PDB entry 6A5L | electron microscopy, 5.60 A resolution (low resolution: residue-level contacts below are approximate; hydrogen-bond / salt-bridge calls are withheld) | chains A and T of the 25 polymer chains in the assembly

== Chain A ==
Protein: DNA-directed RNA polymerase subunit
Organism: Komagataella phaffii (strain GS115 / ATCC 20864)
Notes: EC 2.7.7.6
UniProt: C4R4Y0 (C4R4Y0_KOMPG); residue numbers follow UniProt; this construct covers 1-1743
Amino-acid sequence (1743 residues; numbered 1 to 1743; the number before each row is that of its first residue):
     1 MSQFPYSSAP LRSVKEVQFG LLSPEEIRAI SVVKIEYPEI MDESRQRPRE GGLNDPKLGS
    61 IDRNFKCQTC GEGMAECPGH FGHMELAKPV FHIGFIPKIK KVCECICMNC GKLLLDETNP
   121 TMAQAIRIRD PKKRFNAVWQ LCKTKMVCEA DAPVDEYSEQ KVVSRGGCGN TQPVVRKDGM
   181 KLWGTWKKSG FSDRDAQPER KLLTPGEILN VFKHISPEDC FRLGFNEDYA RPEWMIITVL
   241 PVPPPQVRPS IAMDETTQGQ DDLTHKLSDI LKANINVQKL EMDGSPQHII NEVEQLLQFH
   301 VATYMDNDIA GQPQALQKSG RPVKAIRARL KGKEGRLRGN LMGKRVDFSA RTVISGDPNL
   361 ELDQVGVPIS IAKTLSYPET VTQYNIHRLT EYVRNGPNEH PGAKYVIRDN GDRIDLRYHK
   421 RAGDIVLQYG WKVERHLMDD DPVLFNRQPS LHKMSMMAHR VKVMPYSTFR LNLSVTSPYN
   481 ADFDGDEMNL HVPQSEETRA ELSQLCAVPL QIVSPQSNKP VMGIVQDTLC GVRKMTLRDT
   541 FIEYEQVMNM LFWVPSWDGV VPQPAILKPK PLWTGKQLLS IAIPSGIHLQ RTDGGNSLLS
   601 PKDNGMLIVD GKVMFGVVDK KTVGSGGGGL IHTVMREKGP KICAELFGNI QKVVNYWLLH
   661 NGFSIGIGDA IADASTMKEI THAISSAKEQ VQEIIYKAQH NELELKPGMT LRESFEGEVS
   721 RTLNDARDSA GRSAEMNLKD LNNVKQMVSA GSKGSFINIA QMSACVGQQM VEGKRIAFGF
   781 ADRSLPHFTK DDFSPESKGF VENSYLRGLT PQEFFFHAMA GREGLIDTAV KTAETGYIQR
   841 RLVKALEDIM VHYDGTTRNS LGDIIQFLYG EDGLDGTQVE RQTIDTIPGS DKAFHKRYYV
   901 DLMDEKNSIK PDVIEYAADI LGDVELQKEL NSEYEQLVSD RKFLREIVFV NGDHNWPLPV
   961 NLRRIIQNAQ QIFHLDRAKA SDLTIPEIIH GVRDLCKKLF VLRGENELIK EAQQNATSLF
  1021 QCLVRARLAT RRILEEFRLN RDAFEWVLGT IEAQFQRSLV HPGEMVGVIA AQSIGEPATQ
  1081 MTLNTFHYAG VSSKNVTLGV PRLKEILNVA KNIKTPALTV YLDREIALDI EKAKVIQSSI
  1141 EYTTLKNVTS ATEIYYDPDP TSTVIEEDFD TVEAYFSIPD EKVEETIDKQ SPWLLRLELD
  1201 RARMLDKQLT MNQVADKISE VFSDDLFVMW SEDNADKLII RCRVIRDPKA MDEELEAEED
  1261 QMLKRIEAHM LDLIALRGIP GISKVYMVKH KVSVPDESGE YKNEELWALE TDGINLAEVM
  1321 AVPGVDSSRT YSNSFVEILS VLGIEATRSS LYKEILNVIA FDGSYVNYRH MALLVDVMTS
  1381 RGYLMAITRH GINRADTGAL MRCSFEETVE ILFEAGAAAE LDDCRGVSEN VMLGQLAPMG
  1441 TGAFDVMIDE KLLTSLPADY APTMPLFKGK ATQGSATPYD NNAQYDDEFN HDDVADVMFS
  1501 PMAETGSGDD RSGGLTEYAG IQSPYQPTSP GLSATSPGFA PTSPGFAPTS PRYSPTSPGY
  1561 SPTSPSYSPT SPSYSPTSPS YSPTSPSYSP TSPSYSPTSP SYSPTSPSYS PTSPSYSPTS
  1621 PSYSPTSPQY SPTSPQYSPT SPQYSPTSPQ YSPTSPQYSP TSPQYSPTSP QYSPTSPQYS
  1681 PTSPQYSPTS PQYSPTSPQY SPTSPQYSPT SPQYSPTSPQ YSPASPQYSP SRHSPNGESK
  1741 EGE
Unresolved in the structure: 1, 154-160, 190-193, 1082-1094, 1178-1189, 1246-1257, 1458-1743
Bound ions: Zn2+ site 1: Cys70, Cys77, His80; Zn2+ site 2: Cys107, Cys168; Mg2+: Asp482, Asp484 (shared with 1 residue of chain P)

== Chain T ==
Molecule: 198-nt DNA strand
Sequence (198 nucleotides; each row starts with the number of its first residue; numbers below 1 keep their minus sign (DA-72 is residue -72)):
   -72 ATCAGAATCC CGGTGCCGAG GCCGCTCAAT TGGTCGTAGA CAGCTCTAGC ACCGCTTAAA
   -12 CGCACGTACG CGCTGTCCCC CGCGTTTTAA CCGCCAAGGG GATTACACCC AAGACACCAG
    48 GCACGAGACA GAAAAAAACA ACGAAAACGG CCACCACCCA AACACACCAA ACACAAGAGC
   108 TAATTGACTG ACGTAAGC
Unresolved in the structure: 54-125

== Chain A / chain T interface ==
Contacting residue pairs - 14 pairs, chain A then chain T:
  Ala310(A) - DT30(T)
  Arg327(A) - DT31(T)
  Lys333(A) - DC35(T)
  Arg338(A) - DC35(T)
  Arg345(A) - DC37(T)
  Arg351(A) - DC37(T)
  Gln448(A) - DC36(T)
  Thr832(A) - DA34(T)
  Ala833(A) - DA34(T)
  Tyr837(A) - DC33(T)
  Glu1406(A) - DA32(T)
  Glu1407(A) - DT31(T)
  Glu1407(A) - DA32(T)
  Glu1410(A) - DT31(T)
Also at the interface, not in a pair above, chain A (17 interface residues in all): Lys331, Gly836, Arg840, Arg1389

== Summary ==
The interface between chain A and chain T involves 17 residues on one side and 8 on the other. Cys70(A),
Cys77(A) and His80(A) form the Zn2+ site 1. Cys107(A) and Cys168(A) coordinate Zn2+ site 2.
Here chain A is DNA-directed RNA polymerase subunit (Komagataella phaffii (strain GS115 / ATCC 20864)) and
chain T is a 198-nt DNA strand. Entry 6A5L (RNA polymerase II elongation complex stalled at SHL(-1) of the
nucleosome, with foreign DNA) was determined by electron microscopy together with 6A5O, 6A5P, 6A5R, 6A5T, 6A5U
and 6INQ from the same study.
